PDB entry 3A9E | X-ray diffraction, 2.75 A resolution | chains B and I of the 3 polymer chains in the assembly

Chain B:
Molecule: Retinoic acid receptor alpha
Organism: Homo sapiens
Notes: fragment: Ligand Binding Domain
Reference sequence: P10276 (RARA_HUMAN); residue numbers follow UniProt; this construct covers 153-421
Chain sequence (269 residues; row label = number of the first residue in the row):
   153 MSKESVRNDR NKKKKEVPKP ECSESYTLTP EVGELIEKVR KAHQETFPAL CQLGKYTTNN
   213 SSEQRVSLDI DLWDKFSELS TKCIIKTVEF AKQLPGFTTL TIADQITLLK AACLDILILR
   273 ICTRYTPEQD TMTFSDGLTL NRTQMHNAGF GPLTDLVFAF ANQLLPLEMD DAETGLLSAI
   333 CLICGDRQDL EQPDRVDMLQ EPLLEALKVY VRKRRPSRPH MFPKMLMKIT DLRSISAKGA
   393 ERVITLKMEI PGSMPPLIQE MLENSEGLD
Disordered / not traced: 153-176, 416-421
Curated features (UniProtKB/Swiss-Prot):
  - region: Ser-154 to Pro-182 (Hinge), Gly-404 to Gly-419 (Required for binding corepressor NCOR1)
  - motif: Ile-254 to Ile-258 (UBR5-degron), Pro-408 to Asn-416 (9aaTAD)
  - binding site (all-trans-retinoate): Cys-235, Ser-287
  - modified residue (Phosphoserine): Ser-219, Ser-369
  - cross-link (Glycyl lysine isopeptide (Lys-Gly)): Lys-166 (interchain with G-Cter in SUMO), Lys-171 (interchain with G-Cter in SUMO), Lys-399 (interchain with G-Cter in SUMO)
  - mutagenesis: Ser-154 (S154A: No effect on PKB/AKT1-mediated phosphorylation. No repression of transactivation), Ser-157 (S157A: No effect on PKB/AKT1-mediated phosphorylation. Repressed transactivation), Lys-166 (K166R: Cytoplasmic in the absence of ATRA and reduced transcriptional activity in the presence of ATRA. Low sumoylation levels in the presence of ATRA; when associated with R-399 ...), Lys-171 (K171R: Cytoplasmic in the absence of ATRA and reduced transcriptional activity in the presence of ATRA. Low sumoylation levels in the presence of ATRA; when associated with R-399 ...), Ser-219 (S219A: No effect on heterodimerization with RARA. On ATRA treatment, localizes to the nucleus, and increased protein levels; when associated with A-369 ...), Val-240 (V240A: Abolished ubiquitination and degradation by UBR5), Ile-254 (I254A: Reduced ubiquitination and degradation by UBR5), Ile-258 (I258A: Reduced ubiquitination and degradation by UBR5), Ser-369 (S369A: No effect on heterodimerization with RARA. On ATRA treatment, localizes to the nucleus, and increased protein levels; when associated with A-219 ...), Ile-396 (I396E: Abrogates interaction with NCOR1 or NCOR2. Increased affinity for NCOR1 and NCOR2 in the presence of BMS493 ...), Lys-399 (K399R: In the absence of ATRA, abolishes sumoylation and is mainly nuclear. In the presence of ATRA, some sumoylation, cytoplasmic location, reduced transcriptional activity and no SENP6 binding ...), Leu-409 to Ile-410 (Abolishes interaction with ASXL1 and NCOA1), 3 further mutagenesis entries in UniProt
Small-molecule neighbours: retinoic acid (REA): Phe-199, Trp-225, Phe-228, Leu-231, Ser-232, Cys-235, Leu-266, Leu-269, Ile-270, Ile-273, Arg-276, Phe-286, Ser-287, Gly-301, Phe-302, Leu-305, Gly-391, Arg-394, Val-395, Leu-398, Ile-410, Leu-414
What the authors report for this chain:
  - contacts within the chain: Asp-267/Arg-339 (salt bridge), Glu-325/Arg-367 (salt bridge)
  - higher-order assembly contacts with a neighbouring Retinoic acid receptor RXR-alpha: Cys-336 to Gln-340, Asp-349 to Arg-364, Pro-371 to Lys-380

Chain I:
Molecule: 13-mer (LXXLL motif) from Nuclear receptor coactivator 2
Reference sequence: Q15596 (NCOA2_HUMAN); residues 1471-1483 here correspond to UniProt positions 686-698 (UniProt number = residue number - 785)
Chain sequence (13 residues; row label = number of the first residue in the row):
  1471 KHKILHRLLQ DSS
Disordered / not traced: 1482-1483

How chain B and chain I interact:
Pairs across the interface (16; chain B residue first):
  Val-240(B) / Leu-1479(I)  hydrophobic
  Lys-244(B) / Leu-1478(I)  hydrogen bond (side chain-backbone)
  Lys-244(B) / Asp-1481(I)  salt bridge
  Ile-254(B) / His-1476(I)
  Gln-257(B) / Leu-1479(I)
  Ile-258(B) / Leu-1475(I)  hydrophobic
  Ile-258(B) / His-1476(I)
  Ile-258(B) / Leu-1479(I)  hydrophobic
  Lys-262(B) / His-1472(I)
  Pro-408(B) / Ile-1474(I)  hydrophobic
  Leu-409(B) / Ile-1474(I)
  Glu-412(B) / His-1472(I)
  Glu-412(B) / Lys-1473(I)  hydrogen bond (side chain-backbone)
  Glu-412(B) / Ile-1474(I)  hydrogen bond (side chain-backbone)
  Glu-412(B) / Leu-1475(I)  hydrogen bond (side chain-backbone)
  Met-413(B) / Leu-1475(I)  hydrophobic
Other interface residues (no listed pair), chain B (13 interface residues in all): Ile-237, Phe-249, Leu-261

In short:
The interface between chain B and chain I involves 13 residues on one side and 8 on the other; the contacts
include 4 hydrogen bonds and 1 salt bridge. Polar pairs include Lys-244(B)/Asp-1481(I), Lys-244(B)/Leu-1478(I)
and Glu-412(B)/Lys-1473(I). The paper reports higher-order assembly contacts with a neighbouring Retinoic acid
receptor RXR-alpha through Cys-336(B), Asp-349(B) and Pro-371(B); contacts within the chain involving
Asp-267(B), Arg-339(B) and Glu-325(B) among others.
Here chain B is Retinoic acid receptor alpha (Homo sapiens) and chain I is a 13-mer (LXXLL motif) from Nuclear
receptor coactivator 2. Entry 3A9E (Crystal structure of a mixed agonist-bound RAR-alpha and antagonist-bound
RXR-alpha heterodimer ligand binding domains) was determined by X-ray diffraction.
